Entry 6VB9 (X-ray diffraction, 1.88 A resolution); this record covers chains A and C of the 4 polymer chains in the assembly.

Chain A (and C):
Molecule: Isocitrate lyase
From: Mycobacterium tuberculosis
Notes: EC 4.1.3.1; chain C of this document is another copy of the same molecule, construct and numbering; everything in this record applies to it too
UniProtKB: A0A045H6H0 (A0A045H6H0_MYCTX); residues 1-428 here = UniProt positions 1-428
Chain sequence (431 residues; row label = number of the first residue in the row; numbers below 1 keep their minus sign (Gly-2 is residue -2)):
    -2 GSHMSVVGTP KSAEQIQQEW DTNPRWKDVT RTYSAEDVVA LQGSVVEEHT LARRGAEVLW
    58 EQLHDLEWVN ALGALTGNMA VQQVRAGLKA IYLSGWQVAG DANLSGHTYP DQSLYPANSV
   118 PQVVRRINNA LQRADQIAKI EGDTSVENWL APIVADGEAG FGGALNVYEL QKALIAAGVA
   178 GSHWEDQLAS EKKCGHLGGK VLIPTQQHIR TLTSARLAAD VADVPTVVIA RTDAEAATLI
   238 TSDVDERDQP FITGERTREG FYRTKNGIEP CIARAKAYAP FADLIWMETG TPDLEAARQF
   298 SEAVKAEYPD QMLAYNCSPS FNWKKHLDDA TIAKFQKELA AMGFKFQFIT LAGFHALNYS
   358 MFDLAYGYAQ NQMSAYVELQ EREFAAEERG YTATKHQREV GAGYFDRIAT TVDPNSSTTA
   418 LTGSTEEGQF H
Unresolved in the structure: -2 to 0, 428
Sequence notes: expression tag (-2 to 0)
Modified positions: Cys191 ((2S,3R)-2-{[(2R)-2-amino-2-carboxyethyl]sulfanyl}-3-hydroxybutanedioic acid; QVA)
Metal / ion sites: Mg2+ site 1: Asp153 (together with oxalic acid); Mg2+ site 2: Ala276, Ala279, Gln308
Small-molecule neighbours: oxalic acid (OXD): Tyr89, Ser91, Gly92, Trp93, Asp108, Asp153, His180, Cys191, Arg228, Trp283, Asn313, Thr347, Leu348

How chain A and chain C interact:
Contacting residue pairs - 73 pairs, chain A then chain C:
  Ser2(A) with Arg51(C)
  Val4(A) with Thr47(C); Arg51(C); Glu54(C)
  Tyr30(A) with Thr408(C)
  Asp34(A) with Arg404(C), salt bridge; Thr408(C)
  Val36(A) with Lys136(C), hydrogen bond (backbone-side chain)
  Ala37(A) with Ile137(C); Arg404(C)
  Leu38(A) with Tyr401(C), hydrogen bond (backbone-side chain); Arg404(C); Ile405(C), hydrophobic
  Gly40(A) with Asp132(C); Lys136(C), hydrogen bond (backbone-side chain)
  Ser41(A) with Asp132(C), hydrogen bond
  Val42(A) with Thr47(C); Arg51(C); Asp132(C)
  Val43(A) with Thr47(C)
  Glu44(A) with Thr47(C); Leu48(C); Arg122(C), salt bridge; Gln129(C), hydrogen bond
  Glu45(A) with Glu45(C); Thr47(C), hydrogen bond (backbone-side chain)
  Thr47(A) with Val4(C); Val43(C); Glu44(C); Glu45(C), hydrogen bond (side chain-backbone)
  Leu48(A) with Glu44(C)
  Arg50(A) with Val4(C)
  Arg51(A) with Met1(C); Ser2(C); Val4(C); Val42(C)
  Glu54(A) with Ser2(C), hydrogen bond; Val4(C)
  Arg122(A) with Glu44(C), salt bridge
  Gln129(A) with Glu44(C), hydrogen bond
  Arg130(A) with Lys169(C)
  Asp132(A) with Gly40(C); Ser41(C), hydrogen bond; Val42(C)
  Lys136(A) with Val36(C), hydrogen bond (side chain-backbone); Ala37(C); Gly40(C), hydrogen bond (side chain-backbone)
  Ile137(A) with Ala37(C)
  Leu147(A) with Val42(C), hydrophobic
  Leu162(A) with Phe402(C); Ile405(C), hydrophobic
  Tyr165(A) with Ile405(C), hydrophobic
  Glu166(A) with Phe402(C)
  Arg207(A) with Val409(C)
  Ser211(A) with Val409(C)
  Leu214(A) with Thr408(C); Val409(C), hydrophobic
  Tyr401(A) with Leu38(C), hydrogen bond (side chain-backbone)
  Phe402(A) with Leu162(C); Glu166(C)
  Arg404(A) with Ala37(C); Leu38(C)
  Ile405(A) with Leu38(C), hydrophobic; Leu162(C), hydrophobic; Tyr165(C), hydrophobic
  Ala406(A) with Leu162(C)
  Thr408(A) with Tyr30(C); Asp34(C); Leu214(C)
  Val409(A) with Arg207(C); Ser211(C); Leu214(C), hydrophobic
  Asp410(A) with Arg207(C), salt bridge
Interface residues without a listed pair, chain A (47 interface residues in all): Met1, Gly5, Gln39, Val55, Gln133, Ala161, Lys169, Thr210
Interface residues without a listed pair, chain C (48 interface residues in all): Gly5, Gln39, Arg50, Val55, Arg130, Gln133, Glu144, Leu147, Ala161, Thr210, Ala406, Asp410

In short:
The interface between chain A and chain C involves 47 residues on one side and 48 on the other; the contacts
include 13 hydrogen bonds and 4 salt bridges. Polar pairs include Asp34(A)-Arg404(C), Glu44(A)-Arg122(C) and
Asp410(A)-Arg207(C). Ligands of chain A: oxalic acid.
Chain A and chain C are both Isocitrate lyase (Mycobacterium tuberculosis); the structure, Covalent adduct of
cis-2,3-epoxysuccinic acid with Isocitrate Lyase-1 from Mycobacterium tuberculosis, was determined by X-ray
diffraction together with 6WSI from the same study.
